2V63 - chains A and C of the 16 polymer chains in the assembly; structure by X-ray diffraction, 1.80 A resolution.

[Chain A (and C)]
Name: Ribulose bisphosphate carboxylase large chain
Source organism: Chlamydomonas reinhardtii
Notes: EC 4.1.1.39; chain C of this document is another copy of the same molecule, construct and numbering; everything in this record applies to it too
UniProt: P00877 (RBL_CHLRE); residues 1-475 here = UniProt positions 1-475
Sequence (475 residues; row label = number of the first residue in the row):
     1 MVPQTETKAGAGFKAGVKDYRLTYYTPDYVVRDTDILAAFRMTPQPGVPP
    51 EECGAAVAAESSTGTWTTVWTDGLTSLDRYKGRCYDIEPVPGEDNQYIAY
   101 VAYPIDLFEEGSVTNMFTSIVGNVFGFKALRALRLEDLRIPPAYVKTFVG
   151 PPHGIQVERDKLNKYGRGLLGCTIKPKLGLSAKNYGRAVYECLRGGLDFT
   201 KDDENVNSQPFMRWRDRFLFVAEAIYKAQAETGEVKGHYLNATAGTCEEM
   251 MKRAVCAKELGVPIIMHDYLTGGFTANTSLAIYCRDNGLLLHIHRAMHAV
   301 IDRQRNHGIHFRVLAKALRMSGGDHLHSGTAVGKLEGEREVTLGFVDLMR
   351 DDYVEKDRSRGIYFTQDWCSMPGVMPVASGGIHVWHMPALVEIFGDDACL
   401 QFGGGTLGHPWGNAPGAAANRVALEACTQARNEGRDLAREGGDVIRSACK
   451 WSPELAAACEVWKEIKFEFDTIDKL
Unresolved in the structure: 1-8, 475
Disulfides: Cys449-Cys459
Modified / non-standard residues: Pro104, Pro151 (4-hydroxyproline; HYP); Lys201 (lysine nz-carboxylic acid; KCX); Cys256, Cys369 (s-methylcysteine; SMC)
Sequence notes: variant Pro46 (Leu in P00877); engineered mutation Ala331 (Val in P00877)
Bound ions: Mg2+: Lys201, Asp203, Glu204 (together with 2-carboxyarabinitol-1,5-diphosphate)
Ligand contacts:
  - 2-carboxyarabinitol-1,5-diphosphate (CAP), molecule 1: Glu60, Thr65, Trp66, Asn123
  - 2-carboxyarabinitol-1,5-diphosphate (CAP), molecule 2: Thr173, Lys175, Lys177, Lys201, Asp203, Glu204, His294, Arg295, His298, His327, Gly329, Lys334, Leu335, Ser379, Gly380, Gly381, Gln401, Phe402, Gly403, Gly404

[Chain A / chain C interface]
Pairs across the interface - 17 pairs, chain A then chain C:
  Lys146(A) with Pro210(C)
  His153(A) with Asp216(C), salt bridge
  Gln156(A) with Ser181(C)
  Val157(A) with Asp216(C)
  Asp160(A) with Lys183(C); Phe220(C)
  Lys161(A) with Asp216(C), salt bridge; Phe220(C)
  Asn163(A) with Lys183(C)
  Tyr165(A) with Lys183(C), hydrogen bond
  Arg285(A) with Arg213(C); Arg215(C)
  Asp286(A) with Arg215(C), hydrogen bond (backbone-side chain); Lys252(C), salt bridge
  Asn287(A) with Arg215(C)
  Gly288(A) with Arg215(C)
  Ser370(A) with Pro210(C)

[In short]
13 residues of chain A and 8 residues of chain C are in contact; the contacts include 2 hydrogen bonds and 3
salt bridges. Polar contacts include His153(A)-Asp216(C), Lys161(A)-Asp216(C) and Asp286(A)-Lys252(C). Ligands
of chain A: 2-carboxyarabinitol-1,5-diphosphate. Lys201(A), Asp203(A) and Glu204(A) coordinate Mg2+.
Chain A and chain C are both Ribulose bisphosphate carboxylase large chain (Chlamydomonas reinhardtii); the
structure, Crystal structure of Rubisco from Chlamydomonas reinhardtii with a large-subunit V331A mutation,
was determined by X-ray diffraction (same publication as 2V67, 2V68, 2V69 and 2V6A).
